6RFQ - chains 4 and 5 of the 41 polymer chains in the assembly; structure by electron microscopy, 3.30 A resolution.

[Chain 4]
Name: Subunit NU4M of NADH:Ubiquinone Oxidoreductase (Complex I)
Source organism: Yarrowia lipolytica
Notes: EC 7.1.1.2
Reference sequence: S5TMP9 (S5TMP9_YARLL); residue numbers follow UniProt; this construct covers 1-486
Sequence (486 residues; numbered 1 to 486; the number before each row is that of its first residue):
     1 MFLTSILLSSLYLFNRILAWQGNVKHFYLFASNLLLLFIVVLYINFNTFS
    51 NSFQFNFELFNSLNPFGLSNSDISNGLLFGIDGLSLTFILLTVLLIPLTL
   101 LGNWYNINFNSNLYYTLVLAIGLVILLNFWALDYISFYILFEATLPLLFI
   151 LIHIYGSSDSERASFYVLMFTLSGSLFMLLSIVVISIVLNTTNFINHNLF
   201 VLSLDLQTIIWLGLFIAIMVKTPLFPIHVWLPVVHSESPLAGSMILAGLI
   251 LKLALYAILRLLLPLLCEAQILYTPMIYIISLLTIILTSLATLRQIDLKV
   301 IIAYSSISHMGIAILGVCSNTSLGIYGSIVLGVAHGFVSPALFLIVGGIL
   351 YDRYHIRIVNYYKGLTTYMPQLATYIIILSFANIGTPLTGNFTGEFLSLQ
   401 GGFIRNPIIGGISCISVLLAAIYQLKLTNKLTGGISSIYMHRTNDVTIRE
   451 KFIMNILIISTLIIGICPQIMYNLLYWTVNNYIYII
Residues lining bound ligands:
  - 1,2-Distearoyl-sn-glycerophosphoethanolamine (3PE), molecule 1: Leu3, Thr4, Leu7, Leu59, Phe60, Asn64, Phe66, Gly67, Leu68
  - 1,2-Distearoyl-sn-glycerophosphoethanolamine (3PE), molecule 2: Leu3, Phe38, Leu42, Phe55, Asn56, Phe57, Leu59, Phe60, Leu68, Leu123, Leu126, Leu127, Trp130, Ile139, Leu140
  - 1,2-Distearoyl-sn-glycerophosphoethanolamine (3PE), molecule 3: Phe14, Tyr28, Asn110, Ser111, Asn112, Leu113, Thr116, Leu119, Ala120, Leu123, Ala143, Pro146, Leu147, Ile150
  - 1,2-Distearoyl-sn-glycerophosphoethanolamine (3PE), molecule 4: Leu293, Ile412, Leu418, Leu419, Ile422
  - 1,2-Distearoyl-sn-glycerophosphoethanolamine (3PE), molecule 5: Thr366, Thr367, Tyr368, Pro370, Ala373, Thr374, Ile377, Ile378, Phe381
  - Lauryl Maltose Neopentyl Glycol (LMN): Leu180, Val184, Asp205, Leu206, Ile209, Leu212, Gly213
  - diundecyl phosphatidyl choline (PLC): Ile463, Ile466, Cys467, Ile470
  - Phosphatidylinositol (T7X): Arg162, Phe165, Tyr166, Met169, Phe170, Ser173, Gly174, Phe177, Val220, Ile227

[Chain 5]
Name: Subunit NU5M of NADH:Ubiquinone Oxidoreductase (Complex I)
Source organism: Yarrowia lipolytica
Notes: EC 7.1.1.2
Reference sequence: S5TF58 (S5TF58_YARLL); residue numbers follow UniProt; this construct covers 1-655
Sequence (655 residues; row label = number of the first residue in the row):
     1 MYNAISLIIILPCISWLFPLFFGRQLGYVFVTRMTSTLIIITTLITYYYF
    51 YQLLGNNNPINLELFNYLNIDYLDINYNFEIDALTITMLLAITTISSMVH
   101 IYSIGYMETDPHQVRFFSLLSMFTFWMIILVTGSNYFVLFVGWEFIGVTS
   151 YLLISFWVTRLQAMKSALSAVLMNRFGDAFFVLGLCVIAYVFGTLNYSTI
   201 FATAYLINTDLLVLIMLALFIAAMAKSAQFGLHNWLTLAMEGPTPVSSLL
   251 HAATLVTAGIYLLLRSANILEYTPTVLFIILWIGALTTLSAGLIAICSND
   301 LKRIIALSTMSQLGMMTIAIGLSAYNLALFHLLGHAFFKALLFMSAGSII
   351 HSILNESQDIRTYGGLLSYLPYTYICITIASLSLMAMPGLTGYYTKDIII
   401 ESTYGSYSISNYVVYWIAYLSAVLTCVYSMKILYLTFYSNPNNNTITYYN
   451 AHESNIYITLPMFILAIFAMFAGWILKDIYLGVGTDFVGTHILPNNFSYF
   501 DTEFSITQFYKLLPLISAILVSILIVVLNEFFAIVFNLNNKYINTVYSIF
   551 NQKLVSDQILNHFIIFKGLVTSGNIAHHVDKGSLYRLGPVGINRLLNKAS
   601 YNVINLSSNTRSSLSMNSMLILITIVSLLLLVLVMNVNFIIVIPVLISIL
   651 YILFS
Unresolved in the structure: 1
Residues lining bound ligands:
  - 1,2-Distearoyl-sn-glycerophosphoethanolamine (3PE), molecule 1: Trp16, Leu20, Phe21, His112, Arg115, Met122, Phe145, Val148, Leu152
  - 1,2-Distearoyl-sn-glycerophosphoethanolamine (3PE), molecule 2: Gln162, Lys165, Ser166, Leu168, Ser169, Leu172, Met173, Phe176, Ile221, Gly231, Leu232, Leu238, Glu241, Asp557, Leu560, Asn561, Ile564, Ile565, Gly568, Leu569
  - 1,2-Distearoyl-sn-glycerophosphoethanolamine (3PE), molecule 3: Asn602, Asn605, Leu606, Leu620, Ile623, Thr624, Ser627, Leu628, Leu630, Leu631, Val634, Val645, Leu646, Ile649, Leu650, Ile652, Leu653
  - diundecyl phosphatidyl choline (PLC), molecule 1: Ile10, Cys13, Glu63, Leu64, Phe65
  - diundecyl phosphatidyl choline (PLC), molecule 2: Ile296, Cys297, Asn299, Leu424, Val427, Lys431, Leu435, Ile525, Phe536, Asn537, Leu538, Ile543, Asn544, Val546, Tyr547
  - Phosphatidylinositol (T7X), molecule 1: Leu587, Gly588, Pro589, Ile592, Asn593, Leu596
  - Phosphatidylinositol (T7X), molecule 2: Ile625, Leu629, Val632, Leu633, Asn636

[Chain 4 / chain 5 interface]
Pairs across the interface (74; chain 4 residue first):
  Tyr166(4) - Pro589(5)  hydrophobic
  Phe170(4) - Pro589(5)  hydrophobic
  Phe225(4) - Leu584(5)
  His228(4) - Asp580(5)  salt bridge
  Val229(4) - Leu584(5)
  Val229(4) - Tyr585(5)  hydrophobic
  Val229(4) - Pro589(5)
  Leu287(4) - Ile575(5)  hydrophobic
  Leu290(4) - Ser572(5)
  Leu290(4) - Ile575(5)  hydrophobic
  Ala291(4) - Ala576(5)  hydrophobic
  Leu293(4) - Ser572(5)
  Arg294(4) - Leu569(5)  hydrogen bond (side chain-backbone)
  Arg294(4) - Gly573(5)
  Arg294(4) - His577(5)
  Tyr304(4) - Asp580(5)  hydrogen bond
  Ser322(4) - Asp71(5)  hydrogen bond
  Leu323(4) - Ile70(5)  hydrophobic
  Leu323(4) - Asp71(5)
  Leu323(4) - Tyr72(5)
  Tyr326(4) - Ile70(5)  hydrophobic
  Phe381(4) - Tyr151(5)  hydrophobic
  Ile384(4) - Arg175(5)
  Thr386(4) - Phe145(5)
  Pro387(4) - Phe140(5)
  Pro387(4) - Val141(5)  hydrophobic
  Pro387(4) - Glu144(5)
  Pro387(4) - Phe145(5)
  Leu388(4) - Tyr77(5)
  Leu388(4) - Trp126(5)  hydrophobic
  Leu388(4) - Phe145(5)  hydrophobic
  Phe392(4) - Phe140(5)  hydrophobic
  Thr393(4) - Tyr67(5)  hydrogen bond
  Thr393(4) - Leu68(5)
  Phe396(4) - Leu185(5)  hydrophobic
  Phe396(4) - Cys186(5)  hydrophobic
  Gln400(4) - Tyr72(5)
  Gln400(4) - Cys186(5)
  Gln400(4) - Ala189(5)
  Phe403(4) - Cys186(5)
  Phe403(4) - Val187(5)  hydrophobic
  Ile404(4) - Tyr72(5)
  Ile404(4) - Tyr190(5)  hydrophobic
  Gly411(4) - Leu183(5)
  Cys414(4) - Ala179(5)  hydrogen bond (side chain-backbone)
  Cys414(4) - Val182(5)  hydrophobic
  Cys414(4) - Leu183(5)  hydrogen bond (side chain-backbone)
  Val417(4) - Arg175(5)
  Leu418(4) - Arg175(5)
  Leu418(4) - Phe176(5)  hydrophobic
  Ala421(4) - Arg175(5)
  Ile422(4) - Leu172(5)  hydrophobic
  Leu425(4) - Val171(5)  hydrophobic
  Lys426(4) - Leu569(5)
  Asn429(4) - Tyr151(5)
  Asn429(4) - Met164(5)  hydrogen bond (side chain-backbone)
  Asn429(4) - Leu168(5)
  Gly433(4) - Val158(5)
  Gly433(4) - Met164(5)
  Gly434(4) - Val158(5)  hydrogen bond (backbone-backbone)
  Gly434(4) - Thr159(5)
  Ile435(4) - Thr159(5)
  Gly465(4) - Tyr67(5)  hydrogen bond (backbone-side chain)
  Ile466(4) - Phe65(5)  hydrophobic
  Ile466(4) - Tyr67(5)
  Ile466(4) - Tyr77(5)  hydrogen bond (backbone-side chain)
  Cys467(4) - Phe65(5)  hydrophobic
  Pro468(4) - Tyr67(5)
  Pro468(4) - Leu68(5)  hydrophobic
  Gln469(4) - Asn66(5)
  Gln469(4) - Tyr67(5)
  Gln469(4) - Leu68(5)
  Gln469(4) - Asn69(5)  hydrogen bond
  Tyr472(4) - Ile70(5)  hydrophobic
Also at the interface, not in a pair above, chain 4 (51 interface residues in all): Val233, Gln295, Thr366, Leu397, Leu399, Ile415, Thr428, Thr432
Also at the interface, not in a pair above, chain 5 (46 interface residues in all): Leu73, Phe137, Val148, Leu152, Val579

[Overview]
51 residues of chain 4 and 46 residues of chain 5 are in contact; the contacts include 11 hydrogen bonds and 1
salt bridge. Among the polar pairs are His228(4)-Asp580(5), Arg294(4)-Leu569(5) and Tyr304(4)-Asp580(5).
Here chain 4 is Subunit NU4M of NADH:Ubiquinone Oxidoreductase (Complex I) and chain 5 is Subunit NU5M of
NADH:Ubiquinone Oxidoreductase (Complex I), both from Yarrowia lipolytica. Entry 6RFQ (Cryo-EM structure of a
respiratory complex I assembly intermediate with NDUFAF2) was determined by electron microscopy, deposited
together with 6RFR and 6RFS.
